7EPV - chain A; structure by X-ray diffraction, 1.78 A resolution.

== Chain A ==
Molecule: Flavin-dependent monooxygenase
From: Escherichia coli
Notes: EC 1.14.13.-
Reference sequence: A0A3T0V9Y5 (A0A3T0V9Y5_ECOLX); residues 4-388 here correspond to UniProt positions 1-385 (UniProt number = residue number - 3)
Chain sequence (385 residues; row label = number of the first residue in the row):
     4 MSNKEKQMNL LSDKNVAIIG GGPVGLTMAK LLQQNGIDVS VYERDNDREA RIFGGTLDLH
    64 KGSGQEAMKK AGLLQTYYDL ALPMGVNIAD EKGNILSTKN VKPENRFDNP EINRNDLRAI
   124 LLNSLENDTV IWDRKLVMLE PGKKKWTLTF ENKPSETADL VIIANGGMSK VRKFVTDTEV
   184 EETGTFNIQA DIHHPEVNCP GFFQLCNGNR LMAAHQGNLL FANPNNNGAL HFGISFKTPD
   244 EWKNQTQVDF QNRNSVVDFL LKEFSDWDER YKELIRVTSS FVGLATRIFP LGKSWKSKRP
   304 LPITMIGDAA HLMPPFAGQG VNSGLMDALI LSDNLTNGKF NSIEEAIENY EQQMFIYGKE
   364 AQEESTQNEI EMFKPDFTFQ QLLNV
Disordered / not traced: 4-11, 247-249, 384-388
Ligand contacts: dihydroflavine-adenine dinucleotide (FDA): Ile-22, Gly-23, Gly-24, Gly-25, Pro-26, Val-27, Gly-28, Tyr-45, Glu-46, Arg-47, Asp-48, Thr-59, Leu-60, Asp-61, Arg-117, Arg-121, Arg-137, Lys-138, Leu-139, Ala-167, Asn-168, Gly-169, Gln-192, Leu-287, Gly-310, Asp-311, Pro-318, Gly-321, Gln-322, Gly-323, Val-324, Asn-325
Reported in the primary citation:
  - binding site for dihydroflavine-adenine dinucleotide: Val-27, Glu-46, Arg-47, Arg-117, Leu-139, Asp-311, Pro-318, Val-324

== Overview ==
Bound to chain A: dihydroflavine-adenine dinucleotide. From the paper: a binding site for
dihydroflavine-adenine dinucleotide at Val-27, Glu-46 and Arg-47 among others.
Chain A is Flavin-dependent monooxygenase (Escherichia coli); the structure, Crystal structure of tigecycline
degrading monooxygenase Tet(X4), was determined by X-ray diffraction, deposited together with 7EPW.
